Entry 7THX (electron microscopy, 2.96 A resolution); this record covers chains 1 and 3 of the 4 polymer chains in the assembly.

Chain 1:
Name: Capsid protein VP1
Organism: Possum enterovirus W6
Chain sequence (275 residues; row label = number of the first residue in the row):
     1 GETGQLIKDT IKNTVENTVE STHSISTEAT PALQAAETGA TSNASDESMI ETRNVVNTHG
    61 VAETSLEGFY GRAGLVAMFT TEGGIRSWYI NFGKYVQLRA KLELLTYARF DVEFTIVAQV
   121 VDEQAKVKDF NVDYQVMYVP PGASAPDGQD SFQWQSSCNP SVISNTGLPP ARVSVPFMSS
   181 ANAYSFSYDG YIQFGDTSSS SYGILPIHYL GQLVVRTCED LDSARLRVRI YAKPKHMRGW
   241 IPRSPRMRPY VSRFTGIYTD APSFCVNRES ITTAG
Not modelled in the structure: 1-9, 275
Metal / ion sites: K+: Thr-14, Val-15, Asn-17, Asn-57
Ligand contacts: sphingosine (SPH): Ile-90, Asn-91, Phe-92, Val-112, Phe-114, Tyr-138, Val-173, Val-175, Met-178, Tyr-184, Phe-186, His-208, Leu-210, Leu-213
What the authors report for this chain:
  - binding site for sphingosine: Ile-90 to Gly-93, Phe-186, His-208

Chain 3:
Name: Capsid protein VP3
Organism: Possum enterovirus W6
Chain sequence (243 residues; row label = number of the first residue in the row):
     1 GCPTLYTPGS GQFLTTDDFQ TPCMLPKFQP TPVIDIPGEV KNFLEVIQVE SLVEINNVSG
    61 VEGVARYRIP LNVQDAMDGQ IMAVRVDPGA DGPMQSTLLG VFTRYYTQWS GSLDFTFMFC
   121 GTFMTTGKVI IAYTPPGGDQ PGSRQQAMLG THVVWDFGLQ SSITLVVPWI SSGHFRGTSL
   181 DNTIYKYRYY EAGYITMWYQ TNMVVPPNFP TEASILMFVA AQPNFSLRIL KDRPDITQVA
   241 SLQ
Not modelled in the structure: 236-243

Interface between chain 1 and chain 3:
Residue-residue contacts (134; chain 1 residue first):
  Val-15(1) / Pro-223(3)
  Val-15(1) / Asn-224(3)
  Val-15(1) / Phe-225(3)
  Glu-16(1) / Pro-223(3)  hydrogen bond (backbone-backbone)
  Glu-16(1) / Asn-224(3)
  Ala-32(1) / Ile-163(3)
  Ala-32(1) / Thr-164(3)  hydrogen bond (backbone-backbone)
  Leu-33(1) / Ser-162(3)
  Gln-34(1) / Gln-160(3)
  Gln-34(1) / Ser-161(3)
  Gln-34(1) / Ser-162(3)  hydrogen bond (backbone-backbone)
  Gln-34(1) / Thr-164(3)
  Ala-35(1) / Ser-161(3)
  Ala-36(1) / Met-118(3)  hydrophobic
  Ala-36(1) / Ser-161(3)
  Ala-36(1) / Ser-162(3)  hydrogen bond (backbone-side chain)
  Glu-37(1) / Met-118(3)
  Glu-37(1) / Ser-161(3)  hydrogen bond
  Thr-41(1) / Gln-48(3)
  Thr-41(1) / Val-49(3)
  Thr-41(1) / Glu-50(3)  hydrogen bond (side chain-backbone)
  Ser-42(1) / Glu-50(3)  hydrogen bond (backbone-side chain)
  Ser-42(1) / Asp-114(3)
  Ser-42(1) / Thr-116(3)
  Ser-42(1) / Thr-164(3)  hydrogen bond
  Ala-44(1) / Gln-222(3)  hydrogen bond (backbone-side chain)
  Asp-46(1) / Ser-112(3)  hydrogen bond
  Asp-46(1) / Val-166(3)
  Asp-46(1) / Gln-222(3)  hydrogen bond
  Met-49(1) / Thr-164(3)
  Met-49(1) / Val-166(3)  hydrophobic
  His-59(1) / Ser-110(3)
  His-59(1) / His-174(3)  hydrogen bond
  Val-61(1) / Asn-42(3)  hydrogen bond (backbone-side chain)
  Val-61(1) / Leu-44(3)  hydrophobic
  Glu-63(1) / Tyr-106(3)  hydrogen bond (backbone-side chain)
  Glu-63(1) / Arg-228(3)
  Glu-63(1) / Ile-229(3)  hydrogen bond (side chain-backbone)
  Thr-64(1) / Asn-42(3)  hydrogen bond
  Thr-64(1) / Phe-43(3)  hydrogen bond (backbone-backbone)
  Thr-64(1) / Leu-44(3)
  Thr-64(1) / Tyr-106(3)
  Ser-65(1) / Lys-41(3)
  Ser-65(1) / Asn-42(3)
  Leu-66(1) / Val-40(3)
  Leu-66(1) / Lys-41(3)  hydrogen bond (backbone-backbone)
  Leu-66(1) / Phe-43(3)  hydrophobic
  Phe-69(1) / Phe-43(3)  hydrophobic
  Phe-69(1) / Tyr-106(3)
  Phe-69(1) / Leu-230(3)  hydrophobic
  Arg-72(1) / Thr-15(3)
  Arg-72(1) / Thr-16(3)
  Arg-72(1) / Leu-230(3)
  Ala-73(1) / Thr-15(3)  hydrogen bond (backbone-backbone)
  Gln-97(1) / Asp-232(3)
  Leu-104(1) / Phe-102(3)  hydrophobic
  Leu-105(1) / Val-40(3)  hydrophobic
  Arg-109(1) / Thr-31(3)  hydrogen bond (side chain-backbone)
  Arg-109(1) / Pro-32(3)  hydrogen bond (side chain-backbone)
  Arg-109(1) / Val-33(3)
  Glu-113(1) / Phe-19(3)
  Thr-115(1) / Phe-13(3)
  Tyr-138(1) / Met-24(3)  hydrophobic
  Pro-160(1) / Met-24(3)  hydrophobic
  Pro-169(1) / Gly-11(3)
  Arg-172(1) / Phe-13(3)
  Arg-172(1) / Asp-17(3)  salt bridge
  Arg-172(1) / Thr-21(3)
  Val-173(1) / Pro-22(3)
  Ser-174(1) / Thr-21(3)  hydrogen bond
  Ser-174(1) / Pro-22(3)  hydrogen bond (backbone-backbone)
  Ser-174(1) / Cys-23(3)
  Ser-174(1) / Met-24(3)  hydrogen bond (backbone-backbone)
  Pro-176(1) / Cys-23(3)
  Pro-176(1) / Phe-28(3)  hydrophobic
  Phe-177(1) / Phe-28(3)
  Phe-177(1) / Pro-30(3)
  Phe-177(1) / Thr-31(3)
  Met-178(1) / Leu-25(3)  hydrophobic
  Met-178(1) / Phe-28(3)  hydrophobic
  Ser-180(1) / Thr-31(3)
  Ala-181(1) / Thr-31(3)  hydrogen bond (backbone-side chain)
  Asn-182(1) / Thr-31(3)
  Asn-182(1) / Pro-32(3)  hydrogen bond (side chain-backbone)
  Asn-182(1) / Ile-34(3)
  Tyr-231(1) / Phe-13(3)  hydrophobic
  Lys-233(1) / Asp-17(3)  salt bridge
  Arg-238(1) / Val-33(3)
  Arg-238(1) / Glu-39(3)  salt bridge
  Gly-239(1) / Glu-39(3)
  Gly-239(1) / Val-40(3)  hydrogen bond (backbone-backbone)
  Trp-240(1) / Ile-36(3)
  Trp-240(1) / Gly-38(3)
  Trp-240(1) / Glu-39(3)
  Ile-241(1) / Pro-37(3)
  Ile-241(1) / Gly-38(3)  hydrogen bond (backbone-backbone)
  Pro-245(1) / Leu-98(3)
  Pro-245(1) / Val-101(3)  hydrophobic
  Arg-246(1) / Arg-233(3)  hydrogen bond (backbone-side chain)
  Met-247(1) / Ser-96(3)
  Met-247(1) / Val-101(3)  hydrophobic
  Met-247(1) / Arg-233(3)
  Pro-262(1) / Glu-62(3)
  Pro-262(1) / Gly-63(3)  hydrogen bond (backbone-backbone)
  Pro-262(1) / Arg-66(3)
  Ser-263(1) / Glu-54(3)
  Ser-263(1) / Arg-66(3)
  Phe-264(1) / Glu-54(3)  hydrogen bond (backbone-side chain)
  Phe-264(1) / Gln-95(3)
  Cys-265(1) / Glu-54(3)  hydrogen bond
  Cys-265(1) / Asn-57(3)
  Cys-265(1) / Arg-66(3)  hydrogen bond (backbone-side chain)
  Cys-265(1) / Gly-92(3)
  Cys-265(1) / Gln-95(3)
  Val-266(1) / Asn-57(3)  hydrogen bond (backbone-side chain)
  Asn-267(1) / Asn-57(3)
  Asn-267(1) / Val-58(3)
  Asn-267(1) / Ser-59(3)
  Asn-267(1) / Arg-66(3)  hydrogen bond
  Arg-268(1) / Ile-55(3)  hydrogen bond (side chain-backbone)
  Arg-268(1) / Asn-57(3)  hydrogen bond (backbone-backbone)
  Arg-268(1) / Val-58(3)
  Arg-268(1) / Ala-83(3)  hydrogen bond (side chain-backbone)
  Ile-271(1) / Ile-55(3)
  Ile-271(1) / Ile-81(3)
  Ile-271(1) / Met-82(3)
  Ile-271(1) / Ala-83(3)  hydrogen bond (backbone-backbone)
  Thr-272(1) / Gln-80(3)
  Thr-272(1) / Ile-81(3)
  Thr-272(1) / Ala-83(3)
  Thr-272(1) / Gln-140(3)  hydrogen bond (backbone-side chain)
  Thr-273(1) / Gln-140(3)
  Ala-274(1) / Gln-140(3)  hydrogen bond (backbone-side chain)
  Ala-274(1) / Tyr-194(3)  hydrophobic
Interface residues without a listed pair, chain 1 (74 interface residues in all): Ser-45, Ile-50, Asn-57, Gly-60, Tyr-70, Ala-100, Lys-101, Val-117, Pro-170, Val-175, Ser-179, Lys-235, Pro-242, Ser-270
Interface residues without a listed pair, chain 3 (87 interface residues in all): Val-46, Asn-56, Ile-69, Pro-70, Val-84, Arg-85, Pro-93, Tyr-105, Thr-151, Val-153, Leu-165, Pro-168, Phe-175, Phe-218, Ser-226, Leu-227

In short:
74 residues of chain 1 and 87 residues of chain 3 are in contact; the contacts include 41 hydrogen bonds and 3
salt bridges. Polar pairs include Arg-172(1)/Asp-17(3), Lys-233(1)/Asp-17(3) and Arg-238(1)/Glu-39(3).
Sphingosine is bound between chain 1 and chain 3. The paper reports a binding site for sphingosine at
Ile-90(1), Phe-186(1) and His-208(1).
Chain 1 is Capsid protein VP1 and chain 3 is Capsid protein VP3, both from Possum enterovirus W6; the
structure, Cryo-EM structure of W6 possum enterovirus, was determined by electron microscopy.
